Entry 1N7S (X-ray diffraction, 1.45 A resolution); this record covers chains A and B of the 4 polymer chains in the assembly.

# Chain A
Name: vesicle-associated membrane protein 2
From: Rattus norvegicus
Notes: fragment: SBc
Reference sequence: P63045 (VAMP2_RAT); residues 28-88 here correspond to UniProt positions 29-89 (UniProt number = residue number + 1)
Amino-acid sequence (63 residues; row label = number of the first residue in the row):
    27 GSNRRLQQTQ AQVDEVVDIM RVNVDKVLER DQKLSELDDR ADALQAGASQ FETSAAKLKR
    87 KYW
Construct notes: cloning artifact (27)
Ion coordination: Ca2+: Tyr88 (shared with Lys256(B) of chain B; 1 residue of chain C)
Reported in the primary citation:
  - Ca2+ coordination: Tyr88
  - conformationally variable residues (side-chain flip): Arg56

# Chain B
Name: Syntaxin 1A
From: Rattus norvegicus
Notes: fragment: SXc
Reference sequence: P32851 (STX1A_RAT); residues 191-256 here = UniProt positions 191-256
Amino-acid sequence (68 residues; row label = number of the first residue in the row):
   189 GSALSEIETR HSEIIKLENS IRELHDMFMD MAMLVESQGE MIDRIEYNVE HAVDYVERAV
   249 SDTKKAVK
Construct notes: cloning artifact (189-190)
Ion coordination: Ca2+: Lys256 (shared with Tyr88(A) of chain A; 1 residue of chain C)
Swiss-Prot annotation at these positions:
  - site: Lys253, Ala254 (Microbial infection: Cleavage)
  - cross-link (Glycyl lysine isopeptide (Lys-Gly)): Lys252 (interchain with G-Cter in SUMO), Lys253 (interchain with G-Cter in SUMO), Lys256 (interchain with G-Cter in SUMO)
Reported in the primary citation:
  - Ca2+ coordination: Lys256

# Chain A / chain B interface
Pairs across the interface (60; chain A residue first):
  Ser28(A) - Arg198(B)
  Leu32(A) - Arg198(B)
  Leu32(A) - Ile202(B)  hydrophobic
  Gln36(A) - Lys204(B)
  Gln36(A) - Leu205(B)  hydrogen bond (side chain-backbone)
  Gln36(A) - Ser208(B)  hydrogen bond
  Val39(A) - Leu205(B)  hydrophobic
  Val39(A) - Ser208(B)
  Val39(A) - Ile209(B)  hydrophobic
  Val42(A) - Leu212(B)  hydrophobic
  Val43(A) - Leu212(B)  hydrophobic
  Val43(A) - Met215(B)  hydrophobic
  Met46(A) - Leu212(B)  hydrophobic
  Met46(A) - Met215(B)  hydrophobic
  Met46(A) - Phe216(B)  hydrophobic
  Arg47(A) - Glu211(B)  salt bridge
  Arg47(A) - Met215(B)
  Asn49(A) - Met219(B)
  Val50(A) - Met219(B)
  Val53(A) - Met219(B)  hydrophobic
  Val53(A) - Leu222(B)  hydrophobic
  Val53(A) - Val223(B)  hydrophobic
  Val53(A) - Gln226(B)  hydrogen bond (backbone-side chain)
  Leu54(A) - Leu222(B)  hydrophobic
  Arg56(A) - Gln226(B)  hydrogen bond
  Arg56(A) - Ile230(B)
  Asp57(A) - Gln226(B)  hydrogen bond
  Asp57(A) - Met229(B)
  Leu60(A) - Gln226(B)
  Leu60(A) - Met229(B)  hydrophobic
  Leu60(A) - Ile230(B)  hydrophobic
  Leu60(A) - Ile233(B)
  Ser61(A) - Met229(B)
  Leu63(A) - Ile233(B)  hydrophobic
  Asp64(A) - Met229(B)
  Asp64(A) - Arg232(B)  salt bridge
  Asp64(A) - Ile233(B)
  Ala67(A) - Asn236(B)
  Ala67(A) - Val237(B)  hydrophobic
  Asp68(A) - Asn236(B)
  Gln71(A) - Asn236(B)
  Gln71(A) - Ala240(B)
  Gln71(A) - Tyr243(B)
  Ala74(A) - Tyr243(B)  hydrophobic
  Ala74(A) - Val244(B)  hydrophobic
  Ser75(A) - Tyr243(B)
  Phe77(A) - Ala247(B)  hydrophobic
  Glu78(A) - Tyr243(B)
  Glu78(A) - Arg246(B)
  Glu78(A) - Ala247(B)
  Ala81(A) - Ala247(B)
  Ala81(A) - Asp250(B)
  Ala82(A) - Asp250(B)
  Leu84(A) - Ala254(B)
  Lys85(A) - Asp250(B)  salt bridge
  Lys85(A) - Lys253(B)
  Tyr88(A) - Ala254(B)
  Tyr88(A) - Lys256(B)
  Trp89(A) - Lys253(B)
  Trp89(A) - Lys256(B)
Interface residues without a listed pair, chain A (35 interface residues in all): Asn29, Thr35, Asp40, Leu70
Interface residues without a listed pair, chain B (31 interface residues in all): Glu201, Thr251
The authors on this interface:
  - specific contacts: Arg56(A)-Gln226(B)

# Summary
Chain A and chain B form an interface of 35 and 31 residues respectively; the contacts include 5 hydrogen
bonds and 3 salt bridges. Among the polar pairs are Arg47(A)-Glu211(B), Asp64(A)-Arg232(B) and
Lys85(A)-Asp250(B). The authors report a contact between Arg56(A) and Gln226(B). The paper reports Ca2+
coordination by Tyr88(A) and Lys256(B); conformational variability at Arg56(A).
Here chain A is vesicle-associated membrane protein 2 and chain B is Syntaxin 1A, both from Rattus norvegicus.
Entry 1N7S (High Resolution Structure of a Truncated Neuronal SNARE Complex) was determined by X-ray
diffraction.
